Entry 6WU5 (X-ray diffraction, 1.88 A resolution); this record covers chains A and B.

[Chain A (and B)]
Molecule: Calcium and integrin-binding family member 3
From: Homo sapiens
Notes: chain B of this document is another copy of the same molecule, construct and numbering; everything in this record applies to it too
UniProt: Q96Q77 (CIB3_HUMAN); residues 1-187 here = UniProt positions 1-187
Chain sequence (191 residues; each row starts with the number of its first residue; numbers below 1 keep their minus sign (Gly-3 is residue -3)):
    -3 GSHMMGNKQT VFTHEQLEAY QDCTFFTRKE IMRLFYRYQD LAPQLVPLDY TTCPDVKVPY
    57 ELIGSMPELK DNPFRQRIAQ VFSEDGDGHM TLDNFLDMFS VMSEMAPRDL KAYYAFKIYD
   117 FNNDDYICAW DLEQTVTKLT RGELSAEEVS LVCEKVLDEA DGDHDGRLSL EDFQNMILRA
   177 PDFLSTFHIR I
Disordered / not traced: -3 to 4, 186-187 (chain B: -3 to 3, 187)
Construct notes: expression tag (-3 to 0); conflict Glu139 (Gly in Q96Q77)
UniProt features mapped onto this chain:
  - binding site (Ca(2+)): Asp116, Asn118, Asp120, Tyr122, Asp127, Asp157, Asp159, Asp161, Arg163, Asp168
  - natural variant: Glu139 (G139E: this construct carries the variant)
Ion coordination: Ca2+: Asp116, Asn118, Asp120, Tyr122, Asp127
Reported in the primary citation:
  - self-association interface (contacts with another copy of this molecule): Phe70, Ile74, Phe78, Met98, Tyr110, Ala111, Ile114, Tyr115, Leu128, Thr131, Val132, Leu135, Val152, Phe169, Met172, Phe179, Phe183

[Chain A / chain B interface]
Pairs across the interface (83; chain A residue first):
  Glu64(A) - Ile185(B)
  Asn68(A) - Thr182(B)  hydrogen bond (side chain-backbone)
  Phe70(A) - Thr182(B)
  Ile74(A) - Thr182(B)
  Phe78(A) - Phe183(B)  hydrophobic
  Val97(A) - Phe183(B)  hydrophobic
  Met98(A) - Thr182(B)
  Met98(A) - Phe183(B)
  Met98(A) - Ile185(B)  hydrophobic
  Glu100(A) - His184(B)  salt bridge
  Arg104(A) - Lys151(B)
  Arg104(A) - Leu180(B)
  Lys107(A) - Phe183(B)  hydrogen bond (side chain-backbone)
  Lys107(A) - His184(B)
  Ala108(A) - Leu180(B)  hydrophobic
  Tyr110(A) - Phe183(B)  hydrophobic
  Ala111(A) - Leu180(B)  hydrophobic
  Ala111(A) - Phe183(B)
  Ile114(A) - Phe183(B)  hydrophobic
  Tyr115(A) - Phe179(B)  hydrogen bond (side chain-backbone)
  Tyr115(A) - Thr182(B)  hydrogen bond
  Leu135(A) - Pro177(B)  hydrophobic
  Leu135(A) - Phe179(B)  hydrophobic
  Thr136(A) - Pro177(B)
  Leu140(A) - Arg175(B)
  Glu144(A) - Arg175(B)  salt bridge
  Val148(A) - Arg175(B)
  Lys151(A) - Arg104(B)
  Lys151(A) - Gln170(B)  hydrogen bond (side chain-backbone)
  Lys151(A) - Asn171(B)
  Lys151(A) - Met172(B)
  Glu155(A) - Asn171(B)
  Gln170(A) - Lys151(B)
  Asn171(A) - Lys151(B)  hydrogen bond (backbone-side chain)
  Asn171(A) - Glu155(B)
  Met172(A) - Lys151(B)
  Met172(A) - Phe179(B)  hydrophobic
  Ile173(A) - Lys151(B)
  Ile173(A) - Ile173(B)  hydrophobic
  Leu174(A) - Pro177(B)
  Leu174(A) - Asp178(B)
  Leu174(A) - Phe179(B)  hydrogen bond (backbone-backbone)
  Arg175(A) - Leu140(B)
  Arg175(A) - Glu144(B)  salt bridge
  Arg175(A) - Val148(B)
  Arg175(A) - Asp178(B)  salt bridge
  Arg175(A) - Leu180(B)
  Arg175(A) - His184(B)  hydrogen bond
  Ala176(A) - Val148(B)  hydrophobic
  Ala176(A) - Ala176(B)
  Pro177(A) - Leu135(B)  hydrophobic
  Pro177(A) - Thr136(B)
  Pro177(A) - Leu174(B)
  Asp178(A) - Leu174(B)
  Asp178(A) - Arg175(B)  salt bridge
  Phe179(A) - Tyr115(B)  hydrogen bond (backbone-side chain)
  Phe179(A) - Thr131(B)
  Phe179(A) - Val132(B)  hydrophobic
  Phe179(A) - Leu135(B)  hydrophobic
  Phe179(A) - Leu174(B)  hydrogen bond (backbone-backbone)
  Leu180(A) - Arg104(B)
  Leu180(A) - Lys107(B)
  Leu180(A) - Ala108(B)  hydrophobic
  Leu180(A) - Ala111(B)  hydrophobic
  Leu180(A) - Arg175(B)
  Ser181(A) - Arg175(B)
  Thr182(A) - Asn68(B)  hydrogen bond (backbone-side chain)
  Thr182(A) - Phe70(B)
  Thr182(A) - Ile74(B)
  Thr182(A) - Met98(B)
  Thr182(A) - Tyr115(B)  hydrogen bond
  Thr182(A) - Leu135(B)
  Phe183(A) - Met98(B)  hydrophobic
  Phe183(A) - Lys107(B)  hydrogen bond (backbone-side chain)
  Phe183(A) - Tyr110(B)
  Phe183(A) - Ala111(B)
  Phe183(A) - Ile114(B)  hydrophobic
  His184(A) - Met98(B)
  His184(A) - Lys107(B)
  His184(A) - Arg175(B)  hydrogen bond
  Ile185(A) - Glu64(B)
  Ile185(A) - Phe95(B)  hydrophobic
  Ile185(A) - Met98(B)  hydrogen bond (backbone-backbone)
Interface residues without a listed pair, chain A (44 interface residues in all): Phe95, Leu128, Thr131, Val132, Val152, Phe169
Interface residues without a listed pair, chain B (43 interface residues in all): Pro69, Val97, Leu128, Val152, Phe169, Ser181

[Summary]
44 residues of chain A face 43 of chain B across their interface; the contacts include 15 hydrogen bonds and 5
salt bridges. Polar contacts include Glu100(A)-His184(B), Glu144(A)-Arg175(B) and Arg175(A)-Asp178(B). UniProt
lists 10 Ca2+-binding residues on chain A. The paper reports a self-association interface involving Phe70(A),
Ile74(A) and Phe78(A) among others.
Both chains are Calcium and integrin-binding family member 3 (Homo sapiens). Entry 6WU5 (Human Calcium and
Integrin Binding Protein 3) was determined by X-ray diffraction, deposited together with 6WU7 and 6WUD.
